7XB2 - chains 1 and 3 of the 3 polymer chains in the assembly; structure by electron microscopy, 2.81 A resolution.

[Chain 1]
Molecule: Genome polyprotein
Source organism: Coxsackievirus B5
UniProt: A0A348FI90 (A0A348FI90_9ENTO); numbering as in UniProt (aligned over 49-281)
Sequence (233 residues; row label = number of the first residue in the row):
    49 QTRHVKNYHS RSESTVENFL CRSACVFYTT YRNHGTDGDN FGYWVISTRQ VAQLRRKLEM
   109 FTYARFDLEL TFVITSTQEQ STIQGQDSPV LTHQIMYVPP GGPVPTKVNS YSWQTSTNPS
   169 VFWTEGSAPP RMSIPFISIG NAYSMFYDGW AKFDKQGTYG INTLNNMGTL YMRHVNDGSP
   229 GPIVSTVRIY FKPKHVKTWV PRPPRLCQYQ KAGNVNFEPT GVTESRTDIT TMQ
What the authors report for this chain:
  - conformationally variable residues: Gln49 to Ser58, Asp276 to Gln281

[Chain 3]
Molecule: Genome polyprotein
Source organism: Coxsackievirus B5
Notes: EC 3.4.22.29, 3.6.1.15, 3.4.22.28, 2.7.7.48
UniProt: A0A6M4MJ36 (A0A6M4MJ36_9ENTO); residues 1-238 here correspond to UniProt positions 331-568 (UniProt number = residue number + 330)
Sequence (238 residues; row label = number of the first residue in the row):
     1 GLPTMLTPGS NQFLTSDDFQ SPSAMPQFDV TPEMDIPGQV NNLMEIAEVD SVVPVNNTEG
    61 KVLSIESYQI PVQSNSTNGS QVFGFPLMPG ASSVLNRTLL GEILNYYTHW SGSIKLTFMF
   121 CGSAMATGKF LLAYSPPGAG APTTRKEAML GTHVIWDVGL QSSCVLCIPW ISQTHYRYVV
   181 VDEYTAGGYI TCWYQTNIVV PADTQSDCKI LCFVSACNDF SVRMLKDTPF IKQDNFYQ
Not modelled in the structure: 178-184

[Chain 1 / chain 3 interface]
Contacting residue pairs - 163 pairs, chain 1 then chain 3:
  Gln49(1) with Thr174(3); Tyr176(3), hydrogen bond (side chain-backbone)
  Thr50(1) with His109(3); Gln173(3); His175(3), hydrogen bond (side chain-backbone); Tyr176(3), hydrogen bond (side chain-backbone)
  His52(1) with Trp170(3); Ser172(3)
  Asn55(1) with Ser111(3), hydrogen bond (side chain-backbone); Gly112(3); Asp219(3), hydrogen bond (side chain-backbone); Ser221(3), hydrogen bond
  His57(1) with Asp219(3), hydrogen bond (side chain-backbone); Ser221(3)
  Ser58(1) with Ser221(3); Val222(3), hydrogen bond (backbone-backbone)
  Arg59(1) with Asn42(3); Met44(3); Glu48(3), salt bridge; Asn218(3), hydrogen bond (side chain-backbone)
  Glu61(1) with Tyr107(3), hydrogen bond (backbone-side chain); Val222(3); Arg223(3); Met224(3), hydrogen bond (side chain-backbone); Leu225(3), hydrogen bond (side chain-backbone)
  Ser62(1) with Asn42(3), hydrogen bond; Leu43(3), hydrogen bond (backbone-backbone); Met44(3); Tyr107(3); Val222(3)
  Thr63(1) with Asn41(3); Asn42(3)
  Val64(1) with Val40(3); Asn41(3), hydrogen bond (backbone-backbone)
  Phe67(1) with Leu43(3), hydrophobic; Tyr106(3), hydrophobic; Tyr107(3); Leu225(3), hydrophobic
  Arg70(1) with Leu225(3)
  Ser71(1) with Thr15(3)
  Tyr76(1) with Phe236(3), hydrophobic
  Gln98(1) with Gln233(3), hydrogen bond (backbone-side chain); Tyr237(3)
  Val99(1) with Gln233(3)
  Ala100(1) with Ile231(3); Gln233(3), hydrogen bond (backbone-side chain)
  Gln101(1) with Asp227(3); Thr228(3), hydrogen bond (side chain-backbone); Ile231(3)
  Arg104(1) with Arg97(3); Glu102(3), salt bridge; Tyr106(3), hydrogen bond; Thr228(3); Ile231(3)
  Lys105(1) with Tyr106(3)
  Met108(1) with Leu43(3), hydrophobic; Ile103(3), hydrophobic; Tyr106(3), hydrophobic
  Phe109(1) with Val40(3), hydrophobic
  Tyr111(1) with Ile36(3), hydrophobic
  Arg113(1) with Thr31(3), hydrogen bond (side chain-backbone); Pro32(3); Glu33(3), salt bridge
  Glu117(1) with Phe19(3); Ser21(3)
  Thr119(1) with Phe13(3)
  Val121(1) with Phe13(3), hydrophobic
  Tyr145(1) with Met25(3), hydrophobic
  Pro147(1) with Met25(3), hydrophobic
  Pro167(1) with Ala24(3); Met25(3), hydrophobic
  Ala176(1) with Asn11(3)
  Pro177(1) with Phe13(3), hydrophobic
  Arg179(1) with Phe13(3); Asp17(3), salt bridge; Phe19(3); Ser21(3); Pro22(3)
  Met180(1) with Pro22(3); Ala24(3), hydrophobic
  Ser181(1) with Ser21(3); Pro22(3), hydrogen bond (backbone-backbone); Ser23(3); Ala24(3), hydrogen bond (backbone-backbone)
  Pro183(1) with Ser23(3); Met25(3); Val30(3), hydrophobic
  Phe184(1) with Val30(3); Thr31(3)
  Ile185(1) with Met25(3), hydrophobic; Phe28(3), hydrophobic
  Ser186(1) with Thr31(3)
  Ile187(1) with Thr31(3)
  Gly188(1) with Thr31(3), hydrogen bond (backbone-side chain)
  Asn189(1) with Pro32(3), hydrogen bond (side chain-backbone); Met34(3)
  Ala190(1) with Ile36(3), hydrophobic
  Tyr238(1) with Thr15(3)
  Lys240(1) with Asp17(3), hydrogen bond (side chain-backbone)
  Lys242(1) with Asp18(3); Phe19(3)
  Lys245(1) with Glu33(3), salt bridge; Gln39(3)
  Thr246(1) with Gln39(3); Val40(3), hydrogen bond (backbone-backbone)
  Trp247(1) with Ile36(3), hydrogen bond (side chain-backbone); Gly38(3); Gln39(3), hydrogen bond
  Val248(1) with Pro37(3); Gly38(3), hydrogen bond (backbone-backbone)
  Pro249(1) with Gly38(3); Ile46(3), hydrophobic
  Pro252(1) with Leu99(3); Glu102(3)
  Arg253(1) with Arg97(3)
  Leu254(1) with Arg97(3)
  Gln256(1) with Phe230(3), hydrogen bond (side chain-backbone); Ile231(3); Lys232(3), hydrogen bond (side chain-backbone)
  Tyr257(1) with Ile231(3), hydrophobic; Tyr237(3), hydrogen bond (backbone-side chain)
  Gln258(1) with Tyr237(3)
  Ala260(1) with Tyr237(3), hydrophobic
  Thr268(1) with Leu63(3)
  Gly269(1) with Val62(3); Leu63(3)
  Val270(1) with Val62(3), hydrogen bond (backbone-backbone); Ser67(3); Tyr68(3); Arg97(3)
  Thr271(1) with Pro54(3); Asn57(3); Val62(3); Ser93(3), hydrogen bond (side chain-backbone); Arg97(3)
  Glu272(1) with Asn57(3); Ser93(3), hydrogen bond (backbone-side chain)
  Ser273(1) with Asn57(3); Glu59(3), hydrogen bond
  Arg274(1) with Val55(3), hydrogen bond (side chain-backbone); Asn57(3), hydrogen bond (backbone-backbone); Thr58(3); Glu59(3); Gly84(3), hydrogen bond (side chain-backbone); Phe85(3); Val94(3)
  Thr275(1) with Thr58(3)
  Ile277(1) with Val55(3); Thr58(3); Pro71(3); Phe83(3), hydrophobic; Gly84(3), hydrogen bond (backbone-backbone)
  Thr278(1) with Gln81(3); Val82(3); Gly84(3)
  Thr279(1) with Gln81(3); Gly84(3); Ala141(3); Tyr189(3); Thr191(3)
  Met280(1) with Gln81(3), hydrogen bond; Thr143(3); Trp193(3), hydrophobic
Also at the interface, not in a pair above, chain 1 (79 interface residues in all): Asn66, Phe75, Tyr91, Arg97, Ile182, Pro251, Lys259, Asp276
Also at the interface, not in a pair above, chain 3 (87 interface residues in all): Asn56, Ile70, Pro142, Ile171, Arg177, Phe220, Gln238

[Overview]
The interface between chain 1 and chain 3 involves 79 residues on one side and 87 on the other, with 41
hydrogen bonds and 5 salt bridges. Polar pairs include Arg59(1)-Glu48(3), Arg104(1)-Glu102(3) and
Arg113(1)-Glu33(3). From the paper: conformational variability at Gln49(1) and Asp276(1).
Here chain 1 is Genome polyprotein and chain 3 is Genome polyprotein, both from Coxsackievirus B5. Entry 7XB2
(CVB5-intermediate altered particle containing VP1/VP2/VP3 and RNA genome) was determined by electron
microscopy together with 7WL3 from the same study.
